1E8G - chains A and B; structure by X-ray diffraction, 2.10 A resolution.

[Chain A (and B)]
Name: Vanillyl-alcohol oxidase
From: Penicillium simplicissimum
Notes: EC 1.1.3.38; chain B of this document is another copy of the same molecule, construct and numbering; everything in this record applies to it too
UniProtKB: P56216 (VAOX_PENSI); residues 1-560 here = UniProt positions 1-560
Amino-acid sequence (560 residues; row label = number of the first residue in the row):
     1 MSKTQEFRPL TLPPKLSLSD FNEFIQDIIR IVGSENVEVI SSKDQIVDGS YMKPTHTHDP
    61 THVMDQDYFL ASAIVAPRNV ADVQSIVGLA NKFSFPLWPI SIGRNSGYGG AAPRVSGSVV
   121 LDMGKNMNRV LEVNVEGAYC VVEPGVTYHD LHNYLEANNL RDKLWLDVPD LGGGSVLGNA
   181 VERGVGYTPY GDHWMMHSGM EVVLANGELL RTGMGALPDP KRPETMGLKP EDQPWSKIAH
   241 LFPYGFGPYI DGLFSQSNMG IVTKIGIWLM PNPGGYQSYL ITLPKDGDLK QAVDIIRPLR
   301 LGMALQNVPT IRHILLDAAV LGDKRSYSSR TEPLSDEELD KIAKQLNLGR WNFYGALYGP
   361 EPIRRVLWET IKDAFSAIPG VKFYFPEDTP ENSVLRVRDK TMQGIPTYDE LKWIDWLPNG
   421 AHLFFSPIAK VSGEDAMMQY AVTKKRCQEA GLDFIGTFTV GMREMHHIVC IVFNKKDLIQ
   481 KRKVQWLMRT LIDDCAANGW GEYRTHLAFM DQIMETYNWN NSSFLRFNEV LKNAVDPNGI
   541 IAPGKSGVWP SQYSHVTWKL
Unresolved in the structure: 1-5, 42-46
Differences from the reference sequence: engineered mutation Thr61 (His in P56216)
Small-molecule neighbours:
  - FAD (flavin-adenine dinucleotide): Trp98, Pro99, Ile100, Ser101, Ile102, Gly103, Arg104, Asn105, Ser106, Tyr108, Gly110, Met123, Pro144, Pro169, Asp170, Leu171, Gly174, Ser175, Leu177, Gly178, Asn179, Val181, Glu182, Gly184, Val185, Tyr187, Gly260, Ile261, Val262, Glu410, Leu411, Trp413, Ile414, His422, Phe424, Tyr503, Arg504, Lys545
  - alpha,alpha,alpha-trifluoro-P-cresol (FCR): Tyr108, Asp170, Tyr187, Phe424, Thr457, Thr459, Ile468, Tyr503, Arg504
Curated features (UniProtKB/Swiss-Prot):
  - active site: Tyr108, Tyr503, Arg504
  - site: Asp170 (Important for the catalytic mechanism)
  - modified residue: His422 (Tele-8alpha-FAD histidine)
Reported in the primary citation:
  - mutagenesis - H61T (10-fold): decreased catalytic activity on 4-(methoxymethyl)phenol
  - mutagenesis - H61T (Kd 5 1.8): decreased binding to flavin-adenine dinucleotide
  - binding site for alpha,alpha,alpha-trifluoro-P-cresol: Tyr503
  - binding site for flavin-adenine dinucleotide: Trp413
  - conformationally variable residues (loop rearrangement): Met64 to Tyr68
  - catalytic residues: His422 (proposed by the authors, not directly observed)

[Chain A / chain B interface]
Contacting residue pairs (185):
  Glu136(A) - Arg297(B)  hydrogen bond (backbone-side chain)
  Glu136(A) - Lys430(B)  salt bridge
  Glu136(A) - Ser432(B)
  Gly137(A) - Arg463(B)  hydrogen bond (backbone-side chain)
  Ala138(A) - Arg463(B)  hydrogen bond (backbone-side chain)
  Arg183(A) - Tyr244(B)
  Arg183(A) - Phe246(B)
  Arg183(A) - Gly247(B)  hydrogen bond (side chain-backbone)
  Arg183(A) - Tyr249(B)
  Tyr190(A) - Arg463(B)  hydrogen bond
  Asp192(A) - Tyr244(B)  hydrogen bond
  Trp194(A) - Tyr244(B)
  Trp194(A) - Tyr249(B)
  Met195(A) - Met195(B)  hydrophobic
  Met195(A) - Tyr244(B)
  Leu204(A) - Phe527(B)  hydrophobic
  Leu209(A) - Asn520(B)
  Leu209(A) - Ser523(B)  hydrogen bond (backbone-side chain)
  Leu210(A) - Trp519(B)
  Leu210(A) - Ser523(B)
  Leu210(A) - Phe524(B)  hydrophobic
  Leu210(A) - Phe527(B)  hydrophobic
  Arg211(A) - Trp519(B)
  Gly213(A) - Tyr517(B)
  Met214(A) - Ile428(B)  hydrophobic
  Met214(A) - Gly501(B)
  Met214(A) - Tyr517(B)
  Gly215(A) - Trp519(B)
  Ala216(A) - Tyr517(B)
  Ala216(A) - Asn518(B)  hydrogen bond (backbone-backbone)
  Ala216(A) - Trp519(B)  hydrogen bond (backbone-backbone)
  Ala216(A) - Phe524(B)  hydrophobic
  Leu217(A) - Gly499(B)
  Leu217(A) - Gly501(B)
  Leu217(A) - Thr516(B)
  Leu217(A) - Tyr517(B)
  Pro218(A) - Thr516(B)
  Pro218(A) - Asn518(B)
  Pro218(A) - Trp519(B)
  Pro220(A) - Ala496(B)
  Pro220(A) - Ala497(B)
  Pro220(A) - Gly499(B)
  Pro230(A) - Trp519(B)
  Pro230(A) - Asn520(B)
  Gln233(A) - Trp519(B)  hydrogen bond
  Lys237(A) - Lys430(B)
  Lys237(A) - Asp435(B)  salt bridge
  Lys237(A) - Asn498(B)  hydrogen bond (side chain-backbone)
  Lys237(A) - Gly499(B)
  Lys237(A) - Trp500(B)
  Ile238(A) - Ile428(B)  hydrophobic
  Ile238(A) - Ala429(B)
  Ile238(A) - Lys430(B)
  Leu241(A) - Lys430(B)
  Leu241(A) - Arg463(B)
  Leu241(A) - Glu464(B)
  Phe242(A) - Glu464(B)
  Phe242(A) - His466(B)
  Phe242(A) - Tyr503(B)  hydrophobic
  Tyr244(A) - Arg183(B)
  Tyr244(A) - Asp192(B)  hydrogen bond
  Tyr244(A) - Trp194(B)
  Tyr244(A) - Met195(B)
  Gly245(A) - Tyr503(B)
  Gly245(A) - Tyr517(B)
  Phe246(A) - Arg183(B)
  Phe246(A) - Gln256(B)
  Phe246(A) - Glu502(B)
  Phe246(A) - Tyr503(B)
  Phe246(A) - Thr505(B)
  Phe246(A) - Ile513(B)  hydrophobic
  Phe246(A) - Met514(B)  hydrophobic
  Phe246(A) - Tyr517(B)  hydrophobic
  Phe246(A) - Phe524(B)
  Phe246(A) - Ser546(B)
  Gly247(A) - Arg183(B)  hydrogen bond (backbone-side chain)
  Gly247(A) - Ser255(B)
  Gly247(A) - Gln256(B)  hydrogen bond (backbone-side chain)
  Gly247(A) - Ser546(B)
  Pro248(A) - Ser255(B)
  Pro248(A) - Gln256(B)
  Pro248(A) - Ser257(B)
  Pro248(A) - Phe524(B)
  Pro248(A) - Asn528(B)
  Tyr249(A) - Arg183(B)
  Tyr249(A) - Trp194(B)
  Tyr249(A) - Gly252(B)  hydrogen bond (backbone-backbone)
  Tyr249(A) - Leu253(B)
  Ile250(A) - Leu253(B)  hydrophobic
  Ile250(A) - Phe524(B)  hydrophobic
  Ile250(A) - Phe527(B)  hydrophobic
  Ile250(A) - Asn528(B)
  Gly252(A) - Tyr249(B)  hydrogen bond (backbone-backbone)
  Leu253(A) - Tyr249(B)
  Leu253(A) - Ile250(B)  hydrophobic
  Leu253(A) - Leu253(B)  hydrophobic
  Leu253(A) - Leu531(B)  hydrophobic
  Phe254(A) - Phe527(B)  hydrophobic
  Ser255(A) - Gly247(B)
  Ser255(A) - Pro248(B)
  Ser255(A) - Tyr249(B)
  Gln256(A) - Phe246(B)
  Gln256(A) - Gly247(B)  hydrogen bond (side chain-backbone)
  Gln256(A) - Pro248(B)
  Ser257(A) - Pro248(B)
  Trp268(A) - Arg463(B)
  Leu269(A) - Arg463(B)  hydrogen bond (backbone-side chain)
  Pro271(A) - Leu301(B)  hydrophobic
  Arg297(A) - Glu136(B)  hydrogen bond (side chain-backbone)
  Leu301(A) - Pro271(B)  hydrophobic
  Ile363(A) - Leu367(B)  hydrophobic
  Leu367(A) - Ile363(B)  hydrophobic
  Ile428(A) - Met214(B)  hydrophobic
  Ile428(A) - Ile238(B)  hydrophobic
  Ala429(A) - Ile238(B)
  Lys430(A) - Glu136(B)  salt bridge
  Lys430(A) - Lys237(B)
  Lys430(A) - Ile238(B)
  Lys430(A) - Leu241(B)
  Asp435(A) - Lys237(B)  salt bridge
  Arg463(A) - Gly137(B)  hydrogen bond (side chain-backbone)
  Arg463(A) - Ala138(B)  hydrogen bond (side chain-backbone)
  Arg463(A) - Tyr190(B)  hydrogen bond
  Arg463(A) - Leu241(B)
  Arg463(A) - Trp268(B)
  Arg463(A) - Leu269(B)  hydrogen bond (side chain-backbone)
  Glu464(A) - Leu241(B)
  Glu464(A) - Phe242(B)
  His466(A) - Phe242(B)
  Ala496(A) - Pro220(B)
  Ala497(A) - Pro220(B)
  Asn498(A) - Lys237(B)  hydrogen bond (backbone-side chain)
  Gly499(A) - Leu217(B)
  Gly499(A) - Pro220(B)
  Gly499(A) - Lys237(B)
  Trp500(A) - Lys237(B)
  Gly501(A) - Met214(B)
  Gly501(A) - Leu217(B)
  Glu502(A) - Phe246(B)
  Tyr503(A) - Phe242(B)  hydrophobic
  Tyr503(A) - Gly245(B)
  Tyr503(A) - Phe246(B)
  Thr505(A) - Phe246(B)
  Ile513(A) - Phe246(B)  hydrophobic
  Met514(A) - Phe246(B)  hydrophobic
  Thr516(A) - Leu217(B)
  Thr516(A) - Pro218(B)
  Tyr517(A) - Gly213(B)
  Tyr517(A) - Met214(B)
  Tyr517(A) - Ala216(B)
  Tyr517(A) - Leu217(B)
  Tyr517(A) - Phe246(B)  hydrophobic
  Asn518(A) - Ala216(B)  hydrogen bond (backbone-backbone)
  Asn518(A) - Pro218(B)
  Trp519(A) - Leu210(B)
  Trp519(A) - Arg211(B)
  Trp519(A) - Gly215(B)
  Trp519(A) - Ala216(B)  hydrogen bond (backbone-backbone)
  Trp519(A) - Pro218(B)
  Trp519(A) - Pro230(B)
  Trp519(A) - Gln233(B)  hydrogen bond
  Asn520(A) - Leu209(B)
  Asn520(A) - Pro230(B)
  Ser523(A) - Leu209(B)  hydrogen bond (side chain-backbone)
  Ser523(A) - Leu210(B)
  Phe524(A) - Ala216(B)  hydrophobic
  Phe524(A) - Phe246(B)
  Phe524(A) - Pro248(B)
  Phe524(A) - Ile250(B)  hydrophobic
  Phe527(A) - Leu204(B)  hydrophobic
  Phe527(A) - Leu210(B)  hydrophobic
  Phe527(A) - Ile250(B)  hydrophobic
  Phe527(A) - Phe254(B)  hydrophobic
  Phe527(A) - Val535(B)  hydrophobic
  Asn528(A) - Pro248(B)
  Asn528(A) - Ile250(B)
  Val530(A) - Ala534(B)
  Leu531(A) - Leu253(B)  hydrophobic
  Leu531(A) - Val535(B)  hydrophobic
  Ala534(A) - Val530(B)
  Ala534(A) - Ala534(B)  hydrophobic
  Val535(A) - Phe527(B)  hydrophobic
  Val535(A) - Leu531(B)  hydrophobic
  Ser546(A) - Phe246(B)
  Ser546(A) - Gly247(B)
Interface residues without a listed pair, chain A (89 interface residues in all): Val135, Glu201, Ser236, Met259, Met270, Met303, Pro362, Val366, Ser432, Arg504, Met510, Val548
Interface residues without a listed pair, chain B (88 interface residues in all): Val135, Glu201, Ser236, Met270, Met303, Pro362, Val366, Arg504, Met510, Val548

[In short]
89 residues of chain A face 88 of chain B across their interface, with 28 hydrogen bonds and 4 salt bridges.
Polar contacts include Glu136(A)-Lys430(B), Lys237(A)-Asp435(B) and Glu136(A)-Arg297(B). Chain A binds
flavin-adenine dinucleotide and alpha,alpha,alpha-trifluoro-P-cresol. The paper reports the catalytic residue
His422(A); H61T of chain A reduces catalytic activity on 4-(methoxymethyl)phenol.
Chain A and chain B are both Vanillyl-alcohol oxidase (Penicillium simplicissimum); the structure, Structure
of the H61T double mutant of vanillyl-alcohol oxidase in complex with fluoro-cresol, was determined by X-ray
diffraction together with 1E8F and 1E8H from the same study.
